PDB entry 2MZP | solution NMR | chains C and I

[Chain C]
Name: Troponin C, slow skeletal and cardiac muscles
Organism: Homo sapiens
UniProtKB: P63316 (TNNC1_HUMAN); residue numbers follow UniProt; this construct covers 1-89
Chain sequence (89 residues; numbered 1 to 89; the number before each row is that of its first residue):
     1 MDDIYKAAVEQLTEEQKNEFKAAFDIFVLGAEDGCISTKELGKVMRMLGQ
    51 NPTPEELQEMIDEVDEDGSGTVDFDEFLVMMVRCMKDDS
Bound ions: Ca2+: Asp65, Asp67, Ser69, Thr71, Glu76
UniProt features mapped onto this chain:
  - binding site (Ca(2+)): Asp65, Asp67, Ser69, Thr71, Glu76
  - modified residue: Met1 (N-acetylmethionine)
  - natural variant: Ala8 (A8V: In CMH13), Leu29 (L29Q: In CMH13), Cys84 (C84Y: In CMH13)

[Chain I]
Name: Troponin I, cardiac muscle
UniProtKB: P19429 (TNNI3_HUMAN); residues 144-170 here correspond to UniProt positions 145-171 (UniProt number = residue number + 1)
Chain sequence (27 residues; each row starts with the number of its first residue):
   144 RRVRISADAMMQALLGARHKESLDLRA
Sequence notes: engineered mutation His162 (Ala163 in P19429)
UniProt features mapped onto this chain:
  - modified residue (Phosphoserine): Ser149, Ser165

[Interface between chain C and chain I]
Pairs across the interface - 6 pairs, chain C then chain I:
  Phe27(C) with Leu157(I)
  Leu48(C) with Ile148(I)
  Gln50(C) with Arg147(I); Ile148(I)
  Met81(C) with Met154(I)
  Asp88(C) with Asp167(I)
Also at the interface, not in a pair above, chain C (8 interface residues in all): Glu19, Ala23, Met85
Also at the interface, not in a pair above, chain I (10 interface residues in all): Ala152, Met153, Ala156, Gly159, Leu166

[In short]
The interface between chain C and chain I involves 8 residues on one side and 10 on the other. The Ca2+ site
is built by Asp65(C), Asp67(C), Ser69(C), Thr71(C) and Glu76(C). From UniProt: 5 Ca2+-binding residues on
chain C.
Chain C is Troponin C, slow skeletal and cardiac muscles (Homo sapiens) and chain I is Troponin I, cardiac
muscle; the structure, Structure and dynamics of the acidosis-resistant a162H mutant of the switch region of
troponin I bound ..., was determined by solution NMR.
